9JTP - chain A; structure by X-ray diffraction, 1.57 A resolution.

# Chain A
Name: Basic chitinase
From: Drosera adelae
Reference sequence: A0A1L7NZT5 (A0A1L7NZT5_9CARY); residues 79-321 here = UniProt positions 79-321
Chain sequence (243 residues; numbered 79 to 321; the number before each row is that of its first residue):
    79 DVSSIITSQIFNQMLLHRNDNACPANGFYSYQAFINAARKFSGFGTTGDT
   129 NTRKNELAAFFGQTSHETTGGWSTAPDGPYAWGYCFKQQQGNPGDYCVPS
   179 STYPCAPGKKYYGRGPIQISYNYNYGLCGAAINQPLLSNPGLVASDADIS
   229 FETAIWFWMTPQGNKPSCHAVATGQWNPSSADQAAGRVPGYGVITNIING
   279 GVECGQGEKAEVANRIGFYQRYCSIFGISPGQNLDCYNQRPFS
Construct notes: engineered mutation Gln167 (Glu in A0A1L7NZT5)
Disulfide bonds: Cys101-Cys163, Cys175-Cys183, Cys282-Cys314
From the paper describing this entry:
  - catalytic residues: Glu145 (by similarity / conservation)

# Overview
From the paper: the catalytic residue Glu145.
Chain A is Basic chitinase (Drosera adelae); the structure, Crystal Structure of chitinase (E167Q) from the
carnivorous plant Drosera adelae, was determined by X-ray diffraction, deposited together with 9JTR.
